PDB entry 8IW1 | electron microscopy, 3.40 A resolution | chains A and S of the 5 polymer chains in the assembly

== Chain A ==
Name: Guanine nucleotide-binding protein G(i) subunit alpha-1, Guanine nucleotide-binding protein G(olf) subunit alpha
Organism: Homo sapiens
UniProt: chimeric construct of P63096, P38405: residues 1-18 from P63096 (GNAI1_HUMAN) positions 1-18 (same numbers); residues 19-182 from P38405 positions 28-66 (offset varies); residues 191-381 from P38405 positions 191-381 (same numbers)
Chain sequence (256 residues; numbered 1 to 381; 125 numbers in that range are skipped by the numbering (no residue carries them; nothing is unmodelled there); the number before each row is that of its first residue):
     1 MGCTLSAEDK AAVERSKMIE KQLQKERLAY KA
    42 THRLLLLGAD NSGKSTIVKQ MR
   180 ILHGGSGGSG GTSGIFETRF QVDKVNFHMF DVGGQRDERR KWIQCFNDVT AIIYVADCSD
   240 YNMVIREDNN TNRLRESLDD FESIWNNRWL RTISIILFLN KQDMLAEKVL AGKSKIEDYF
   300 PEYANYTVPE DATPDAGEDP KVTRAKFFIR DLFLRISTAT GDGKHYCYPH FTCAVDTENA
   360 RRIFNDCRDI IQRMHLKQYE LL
Not modelled in the structure: 1-3, 180-192, 213-217, 241-252
Differences from the reference sequence: engineered mutation Asp51 (Gly in P38405), Asn52 (Glu in P38405), Asp236 (Ala in P38405), Asp239 (Ser in P38405), Asp259 (Leu in P38405), Ala359 (Ile in P38405), Ile362 (Val in P38405); linker (183-190)
Curated features (UniProtKB/Swiss-Prot):
  - lipidation: Gly2 (N-myristoyl glycine), Cys3 (S-palmitoyl cysteine)
  - region: Arg44 to Ala50, Ser53 to Thr57 (G1 motif), Phe206 to Arg215 (G3 motif), Ile275 to Asp282 (G4 motif), Thr351 to Thr356 (G5 motif)
  - binding site (GTP): Ser53, Gly54, Lys55, Ser56, Thr57, Thr191, Gly213, Asn279, Lys280, Asp282, Ala353
  - binding site (Mg(2+)): Ser56, Thr191, Asp210

== Chain S ==
Name: scFv16
Organism: synthetic construct
Notes: antibody fragment or engineered binder
Chain sequence (285 residues; numbered -36 to 247 plus 14 insertion-coded residues; 13 numbers in that range are skipped by the numbering (no residue carries them; nothing is unmodelled there); the number before each row is that of its first residue; a row labelled like 121A-121N holds insertion residues (121A, then the next letters in order); numbers below 1 keep their minus sign (Met-36 is residue -36)):
   -36 MLLVNQSHQG FNKEHTSKMV SAIVLYVLLA AAAHSAFAVQ LVESGGGLVQ PGGSRKLSCS
    24 ASGFAFSSFG MHWVRQAPEK GLEWVAYISS GSGTIYYADT VKGRFTISRD DPKNTLFLQM
    84 TSLRSEDTAM YYCVRSIYYY GSSPFDFWGQ GTTLTVSA
121A-121N GGGGSGGGGSGGGG
   135 SADIVMTQAT SSVPVTPGES VSISCRSSKS LLHSNGNTYL YWFLQRPGQS PQLLIYRMSN
   195 LASGVPDRFS GSGSGTAFTL TISRLEAEDV GVYYCMQHLE YPLTFGAGTK LEL
Not modelled in the structure: -36 to 1, 121A-121N
Disulfide bonds: Cys22-Cys96

== Interface between chain A and chain S ==
Contacting residue pairs - 19 pairs, chain A then chain S:
  Thr4(A) with His167(S)
  Ser6(A) with His167(S), hydrogen bond; Tyr173(S), hydrogen bond
  Ala7(A) with His232(S); Leu233(S); Tyr235(S), hydrophobic
  Glu8(A) with Tyr101(S); Asn171(S); Tyr173(S); Tyr175(S), hydrogen bond
  Lys10(A) with Tyr59(S), hydrogen bond
  Ala11(A) with Tyr101(S), hydrophobic
  Ala12(A) with Tyr101(S)
  Glu14(A) with Ser52(S); Ser53(S); Gly56(S); Thr57(S)
  Arg15(A) with Tyr102(S)
  Met18(A) with Ser53(S)
Interface residues without a listed pair, chain A (11 interface residues in all): Asp9
Interface residues without a listed pair, chain S (18 interface residues in all): Gly54, Ile100, Pro107, Asn169

== In short ==
Chain A and chain S form an interface of 11 and 18 residues respectively, with 4 hydrogen bonds. Among the
polar pairs are Ser6(A)-His167(S), Ser6(A)-Tyr173(S) and Glu8(A)-Tyr175(S). Curated annotation (UniProt) lists
11 GTP-binding residues and 3 Mg2+-binding residues on chain A.
Chain A is Guanine nucleotide-binding protein G(i) subunit alpha-1, Guanine nucleotide-binding protein G(olf)
subunit alpha (Homo sapiens) and chain S is scFv16 (synthetic construct); the structure, Cryo-EM structure of
the PEA-bound mTAAR9-Golf complex, was determined by electron microscopy, deposited together with 8ITF, 8IW4,
8IW7 and 8IW9.
